PDB entry 4QW5 | X-ray diffraction, 3.00 A resolution | chains L and M of the 28 polymer chains in the assembly

Chain L:
Molecule: Proteasome subunit beta type-6
Organism: Saccharomyces cerevisiae
Notes: EC 3.4.25.1
UniProtKB: P23724 (PSB6_YEAST); residues 1-222 here correspond to UniProt positions 20-241 (UniProt number = residue number + 19)
Chain sequence (222 residues; each row starts with the number of its first residue):
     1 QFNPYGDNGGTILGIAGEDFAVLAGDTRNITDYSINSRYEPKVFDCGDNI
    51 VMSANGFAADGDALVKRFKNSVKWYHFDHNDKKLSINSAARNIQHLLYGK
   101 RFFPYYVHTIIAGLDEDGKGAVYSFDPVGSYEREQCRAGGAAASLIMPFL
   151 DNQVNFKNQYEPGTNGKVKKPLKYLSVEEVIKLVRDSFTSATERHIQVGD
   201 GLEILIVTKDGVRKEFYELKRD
Ligand contacts: CARFILZOMIB, bound form (3BV; N-{(2S)-2-[(morpholin-4-ylacetyl)amino]-4-phenylbutanoyl}-L-leucyl-N-[(2R,3S,4S)-1,3-dihydroxy-2,6-dimethylheptan-4-yl]-L-phenylalaninamide): Arg101, Pro104, His108, Asp126, Pro127, Val128, Ser130

Chain M:
Molecule: Proteasome subunit beta type-7
Organism: Saccharomyces cerevisiae
Notes: EC 3.4.25.1
UniProtKB: P30657 (PSB7_YEAST); residues -12 to 233 here correspond to UniProt positions 21-266 (UniProt number = residue number + 33)
Chain sequence (246 residues; numbered -12 to 233; the number before each row is that of its first residue; numbers below 1 keep their minus sign (Thr-12 is residue -12)):
   -12 TQIANAGASPMVNTQQPIVTGTSVISMKYDNGVIIAADNLGSYGSLLRFN
    38 GVERLIPVGDNTVVGISGDISDMQHIERLLKDLVTENAYDNPLADAEEAL
    88 EPSYIFEYLATVMYQRRSKMNPLWNAIIVAGVQSNGDQFLRYVNLLGVTY
   138 SSPTLATGFGAHMANPLLRKVVDRESDIPKTTVQVAEEAIVNAMRVLYYR
   188 DARSSRNFSLAIIDKNTGLTFKKNLQVENMKWDFAKDIKGYGTQKI
Not modelled in the structure: -12 to 0

How chain L and chain M interact:
Residue-residue contacts (39; chain L residue first):
  Gln1(L) with Thr1(M), hydrogen bond
  Phe2(L) with Met107(M); Pro109(M), hydrophobic; Trp111(M), hydrophobic; Leu132(M), hydrophobic
  Asn3(L) with Leu133(M)
  Pro4(L) with Arg104(M), hydrogen bond (backbone-side chain); Met107(M), hydrophobic; Leu133(M)
  Tyr5(L) with Arg104(M)
  Asn8(L) with Val135(M)
  Asn29(L) with Tyr137(M)
  Ser34(L) with His149(M), hydrogen bond
  Ile35(L) with Arg156(M), hydrogen bond (backbone-side chain)
  Asn36(L) with Tyr137(M), hydrogen bond; Ser139(M); Arg156(M)
  Ser37(L) with Ser138(M), hydrogen bond (side chain-backbone)
  Glu40(L) with Arg128(M), salt bridge; Tyr137(M); Ser138(M), hydrogen bond (side chain-backbone)
  Phe57(L) with Arg104(M); Leu133(M); Val135(M), hydrophobic
  Ala59(L) with Tyr101(M); Leu133(M); Gly134(M); Val135(M)
  Asp60(L) with Tyr101(M), hydrogen bond; Arg104(M), salt bridge
  Asp62(L) with Thr136(M), hydrogen bond
  Ala63(L) with Tyr101(M)
  Lys66(L) with Glu94(M), salt bridge
  Phe103(L) with Arg104(M); Ser105(M)
  Tyr105(L) with Tyr101(M)
  Glu218(L) with Arg161(M), salt bridge
  Arg221(L) with Asp160(M), salt bridge; Arg161(M)
Interface residues without a listed pair, chain L (24 interface residues in all): Arg38, Tyr39
Interface residues without a listed pair, chain M (22 interface residues in all): Leu142

Summary:
The interface between chain L and chain M involves 24 residues on one side and 22 on the other, with 9
hydrogen bonds and 5 salt bridges. Among the polar pairs are Glu40(L)-Arg128(M), Asp60(L)-Arg104(M) and
Lys66(L)-Glu94(M). Chain L binds CARFILZOMIB, bound form.
Chain L is Proteasome subunit beta type-6 and chain M is Proteasome subunit beta type-7, both from
Saccharomyces cerevisiae; the structure, yCP beta5-M45A mutant in complex with carfilzomib, was determined by
X-ray diffraction, deposited together with 4QUX, 4QUY, 4QV0, 4QV1, 4QV3, 4QV4 and 42 further entries.
